Entry 8DBT (electron microscopy, 3.10 A resolution); this record covers chains C and F of the 22 polymer chains in the assembly.

# Chain C
Name: ATP synthase subunit alpha
Source organism: Escherichia coli
Notes: EC 7.1.2.2
UniProt: A0A7U9G3U3 (A0A7U9G3U3_ECOLX); numbering as in UniProt (aligned over 1-513)
Sequence (513 residues; numbered 1 to 513; the number before each row is that of its first residue):
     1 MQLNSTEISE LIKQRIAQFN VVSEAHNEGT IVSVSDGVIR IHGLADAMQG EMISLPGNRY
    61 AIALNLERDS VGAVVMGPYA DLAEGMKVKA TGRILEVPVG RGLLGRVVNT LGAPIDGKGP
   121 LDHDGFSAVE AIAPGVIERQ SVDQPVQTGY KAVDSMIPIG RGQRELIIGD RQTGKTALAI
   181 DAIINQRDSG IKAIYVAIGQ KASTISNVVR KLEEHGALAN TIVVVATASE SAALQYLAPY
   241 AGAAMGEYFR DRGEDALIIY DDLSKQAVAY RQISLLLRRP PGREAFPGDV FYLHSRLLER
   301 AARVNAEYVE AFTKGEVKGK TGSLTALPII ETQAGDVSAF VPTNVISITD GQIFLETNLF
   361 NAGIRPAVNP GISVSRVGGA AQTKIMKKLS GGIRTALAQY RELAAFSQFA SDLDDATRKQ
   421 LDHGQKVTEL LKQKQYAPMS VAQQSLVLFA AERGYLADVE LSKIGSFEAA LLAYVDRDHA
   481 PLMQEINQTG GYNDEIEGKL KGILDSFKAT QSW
Unresolved in the structure: 1, 512-513
Sequence notes: conflict Ala47 (Cys in A0A7U9G3U3), Ala90 (Cys in A0A7U9G3U3), Ala193 (Cys in A0A7U9G3U3), Ala243 (Cys in A0A7U9G3U3)
Metal / ion sites: Mg2+: Thr176 (together with ATP)
Small-molecule neighbours: ATP (adenosine-5'-triphosphate): Tyr150, Asp170, Arg171, Gln172, Thr173, Gly174, Lys175, Thr176, Ala177, Phe360, Arg365, Pro366, Gln433, Lys434, Gln435

# Chain F
Name: ATP synthase subunit beta
Source organism: Escherichia coli
Notes: EC 7.1.2.2
UniProt: A0A192CEZ8 (A0A192CEZ8_ECOLX); residues 0-459 here correspond to UniProt positions 1-460 (UniProt number = residue number + 1)
Sequence (471 residues; numbered -11 to 459; the number before each row is that of its first residue; numbers below 1 keep their minus sign (Met-11 is residue -11)):
   -11 MRGSHHHHHH GMATGKIVQV IGAVVDVEFP QDAVPRVYDA LEVQNGNERL VLEVQQQLGG
    49 GIVRTIAMGS SDGLRRGLDV KDLEHPIEVP VGKATLGRIM NVLGEPVDMK GEIGEEERWA
   109 IHRAAPSYEE LSNSQELLET GIKVIDLMAP FAKGGKVGLF GGAGVGKTVN MMELIRNIAI
   169 EHSGYSVFAG VGERTREGND FYHEMTDSNV IDKVSLVYGQ MNEPPGNRLR VALTGLTMAE
   229 KFRDEGRDVL LFVDNIYRYT LAGTEVSALL GRMPSAVGYQ PTLAEEMGVL QERITSTKTG
   289 SITSVQAVYV PADDLTDPSP ATTFAHLDAT VVLSRQIASL GIYPAVDPLD STSRQLDPLV
   349 VGQEHYDTAR GVQSILQRYQ ELKDIIAILG MDELSEEDKL VVARARKIQR FLSQPFFVAE
   409 VFTGSPGKYV SLKDTIRGFK GIMEGEYDHL PEQAFYMVGS IEEAVEKAKK L
Unresolved in the structure: -11 to -1
Sequence notes: initiating methionine (-11); expression tag (-10 to -1); conflict Ala137 (Cys138 in A0A192CEZ8)
Small-molecule neighbours: ADP (adenosine-5'-diphosphate): Ala151, Gly152, Gly154, Lys155, Thr156, Val157, Tyr331, Gln402, Phe404, Ala407, Phe410, Thr411

# How chain C and chain F interact
Pairs across the interface - 58 pairs, chain C then chain F:
  Gly43(C) - Arg64(F)  hydrogen bond (backbone-side chain)
  Leu44(C) - Arg64(F)  hydrogen bond (backbone-side chain)
  Ala45(C) - Arg64(F)
  Asp46(C) - Arg63(F)  salt bridge
  Ala47(C) - Arg63(F)
  Met48(C) - Gly61(F)
  Met48(C) - Leu62(F)
  Met48(C) - Arg63(F)
  Gln49(C) - Val8(F)  hydrogen bond (side chain-backbone)
  Gln49(C) - Gly10(F)
  Gln49(C) - Ser59(F)
  Gln49(C) - Asp60(F)
  Gln49(C) - Gly61(F)  hydrogen bond (backbone-backbone)
  Gln49(C) - Leu62(F)  hydrogen bond (backbone-backbone)
  Asn65(C) - Val8(F)
  Asn65(C) - Ile9(F)
  Leu66(C) - Gln7(F)
  Leu66(C) - Val8(F)  hydrogen bond (backbone-backbone)
  Leu66(C) - Leu62(F)
  Leu66(C) - Arg64(F)
  Glu67(C) - Arg64(F)  hydrogen bond (backbone-side chain)
  Arg68(C) - Val6(F)
  Arg68(C) - Gln7(F)
  Arg68(C) - Ile50(F)
  Ser70(C) - Arg64(F)
  Val71(C) - Arg64(F)
  Glu130(C) - Asp60(F)
  Val136(C) - Thr183(F)
  Val136(C) - Gly186(F)
  Val136(C) - Asn187(F)  hydrogen bond (backbone-side chain)
  Val136(C) - Gln208(F)
  Ile137(C) - Met97(F)  hydrophobic
  Arg139(C) - Thr183(F)
  Arg139(C) - Asn187(F)
  Ser141(C) - Asp188(F)
  Arg164(C) - Arg182(F)
  Arg279(C) - Ile9(F)
  Arg279(C) - Gly10(F)
  Pro280(C) - Ala256(F)
  Pro280(C) - Gly259(F)
  Gly288(C) - Glu253(F)
  Gly288(C) - Ala256(F)
  Asp289(C) - Leu257(F)
  Phe291(C) - Arg216(F)
  Phe291(C) - Glu253(F)
  Tyr292(C) - Asn210(F)
  Tyr292(C) - Glu211(F)
  Tyr292(C) - Pro212(F)
  Ser295(C) - Met209(F)  hydrogen bond (side chain-backbone)
  Glu299(C) - Thr183(F)  hydrogen bond
  Glu299(C) - Met209(F)
  Glu299(C) - Asn210(F)
  Ser347(C) - Arg182(F)  hydrogen bond (backbone-side chain)
  Ile348(C) - Arg182(F)
  Ile348(C) - Met209(F)
  Thr349(C) - Arg182(F)  hydrogen bond (backbone-side chain)
  Asp350(C) - Arg182(F)
  Asp350(C) - Arg184(F)  salt bridge
Interface residues without a listed pair, chain C (40 interface residues in all): Leu64, Asp69, Ala133, Pro134, Gly135, Val142, Arg296, Arg376, Val377
Interface residues without a listed pair, chain F (35 interface residues in all): Val95, Asp96, Tyr190, Tyr206, Pro213, Arg246

# Overview
40 residues of chain C face 35 of chain F across their interface, with 12 hydrogen bonds and 2 salt bridges.
Polar pairs include Asp46(C)-Arg63(F), Asp350(C)-Arg184(F) and Gly43(C)-Arg64(F). Ligands of chain C: ATP.
Ligands of chain F: ADP.
Here chain C is ATP synthase subunit alpha and chain F is ATP synthase subunit beta, both from Escherichia
coli. Entry 8DBT (E. coli ATP synthase imaged in 10mM MgATP State2 "down) was determined by electron
microscopy, deposited together with 8DBP, 8DBQ, 8DBR, 8DBS, 8DBU, 8DBV and 8DBW.
